2ODY - chains B and E of the 3 polymer chains in the assembly; structure by X-ray diffraction, 2.35 A resolution.

Chain B:
Name: Prothrombin (EC 3.4.21.5)
From: Bos taurus
Notes: EC 3.4.21.5; fragment: Thrombin heavy chain, residues 367-625
UniProt: P00735 (THRB_BOVIN); the construct lacks a stretch of the UniProt sequence and is renumbered around it, so the offset changes along the chain: 16-36 = UniProt 367-387; 37-60 = UniProt 389-412; 61-77 = UniProt 422-438; 78-97 = UniProt 440-459; 7 more segments
Chain sequence (259 residues; row label = number of the first residue in the row; note: 1 number in that range is skipped by the numbering (no residue carries it; nothing is unmodelled there); a row labelled like 60A-60I holds insertion residues (60A, then the next letters in order)):
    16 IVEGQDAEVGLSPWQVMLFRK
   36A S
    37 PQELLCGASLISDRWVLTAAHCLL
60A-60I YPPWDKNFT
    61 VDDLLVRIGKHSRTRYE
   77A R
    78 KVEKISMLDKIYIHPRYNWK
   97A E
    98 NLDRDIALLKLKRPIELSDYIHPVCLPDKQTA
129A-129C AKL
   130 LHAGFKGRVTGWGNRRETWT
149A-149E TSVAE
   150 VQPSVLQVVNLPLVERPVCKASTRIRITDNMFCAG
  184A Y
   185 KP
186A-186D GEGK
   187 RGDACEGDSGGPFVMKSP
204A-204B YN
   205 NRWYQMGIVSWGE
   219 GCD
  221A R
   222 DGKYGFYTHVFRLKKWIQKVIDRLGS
Unresolved in the structure: 244-247
Disulfide bonds: Cys42-Cys58, Cys168-Cys182, Cys191-Cys220
Metal / ion sites: Na+: Arg221A, Lys224

Chain E:
Name: Boophilin
From: Rhipicephalus microplus
Notes: fragment: Boophilin (isoform H2), Residues 16-142
UniProt: Q8WPI2 (Q8WPI2_BOOMI); numbering as in UniProt (aligned over 16-142)
Chain sequence (127 residues; each row starts with the number of its first residue):
    16 QRNGFCRLPADEGICKALIPRFYFNTETGKCTMFSYGGCGGNENNFETIE
    66 ECQKACGAPERVNDFESADFKTGCEPAADSGSCAGQLERWFYNVQSGECE
   116 TFVYGGCGGNDNNYESEEECELVCKNM
Disulfide bonds: Cys21-Cys71, Cys30-Cys54, Cys46-Cys67, Cys89-Cys139, Cys98-Cys122, Cys114-Cys135
From the paper describing this entry:
  - specificity-determining residues: Lys31 (proposed by the authors, not directly observed)

Chain B / chain E interface:
Contacting residue pairs - 81 pairs, chain B then chain E:
  Phe34(B) with Phe80(E), hydrophobic; Leu137(E), hydrophobic
  Gln38(B) with Val77(E); Asn78(E), hydrogen bond (backbone-side chain); Phe80(E); Leu137(E); Asn141(E)
  Glu39(B) with Arg76(E), salt bridge; Val77(E); Phe80(E)
  Leu40(B) with Arg76(E); Phe80(E)
  His57(B) with Gln16(E)
  Tyr60A(B) with Gln16(E); Arg22(E), hydrogen bond
  Pro60C(B) with Phe39(E), hydrophobic; Thr41(E); Gly44(E)
  Trp60D(B) with Gln16(E); Cys71(E), hydrogen bond (side chain-backbone); Gly72(E); Ala73(E); Pro74(E)
  Leu65(B) with Glu133(E); Leu137(E), hydrophobic
  Arg73(B) with Val77(E); Asp79(E), salt bridge; Phe80(E)
  Thr74(B) with Asp79(E); Phe80(E); Glu81(E), hydrogen bond (backbone-backbone)
  Arg75(B) with Glu81(E)
  Tyr76(B) with Glu81(E); Tyr129(E); Glu134(E), hydrogen bond; Val138(E), hydrophobic
  Arg77A(B) with Ala83(E); Gly88(E); Asp126(E), hydrogen bond (side chain-backbone); Tyr129(E), hydrogen bond
  Lys81(B) with Glu130(E), salt bridge
  Ile82(B) with Ser131(E); Glu133(E); Glu134(E); Leu137(E), hydrophobic
  Ser83(B) with Glu133(E)
  Met84(B) with Glu133(E), hydrogen bond (backbone-side chain)
  Trp96(B) with Arg22(E)
  Lys97(B) with Arg22(E)
  Glu97A(B) with Arg22(E)
  Leu99(B) with Gln16(E); Arg22(E)
  Lys109(B) with Glu133(E), salt bridge
  Arg110(B) with Ser131(E); Glu133(E), salt bridge
  Trp148(B) with Lys69(E)
  Val149C(B) with Glu75(E)
  Gln151(B) with Val77(E)
  Ile174(B) with Gly19(E); Phe20(E); Leu23(E), hydrophobic
  Asp189(B) with Arg17(E), salt bridge
  Ala190(B) with Arg17(E), hydrogen bond (backbone-side chain)
  Cys191(B) with Arg17(E)
  Glu192(B) with Gln16(E), hydrogen bond; Arg17(E); Pro74(E); Arg76(E), salt bridge
  Gly193(B) with Gln16(E)
  Ser195(B) with Gln16(E), hydrogen bond
  Trp215(B) with Arg17(E); Arg22(E)
  Gly216(B) with Arg17(E), hydrogen bond (backbone-backbone); Asn18(E); Gly19(E), hydrogen bond (backbone-backbone)
  Glu217(B) with Glu58(E)
  Gly219(B) with Arg17(E), hydrogen bond (backbone-side chain); Asn18(E), hydrogen bond (backbone-side chain); Phe20(E)
  Lys224(B) with Glu58(E), salt bridge
  Gly226(B) with Arg17(E)
Interface residues without a listed pair, chain B (50 interface residues in all): Met32, Leu41, Arg67, Asn98, Ala149D, Arg173, Val213, Ser214, Cys220, Arg221A
Interface residues without a listed pair, chain E (35 interface residues in all): Asn128

In short:
Chain B and chain E form an interface of 50 and 35 residues respectively; the contacts include 15 hydrogen
bonds and 8 salt bridges. Polar contacts include Glu39(B)-Arg76(E), Arg73(B)-Asp79(E) and Lys81(B)-Glu130(E).
The Na+ site is built by Arg221A(B) and Lys224(B). The paper reports the specificity determinant Lys31(E).
Here chain B is Prothrombin (EC 3.4.21.5) (Bos taurus) and chain E is Boophilin (Rhipicephalus microplus).
Entry 2ODY (Thrombin-bound boophilin displays a functional and accessible reactive-site loop) was determined
by X-ray diffraction.
